PDB entry 6BT6 | X-ray diffraction, 1.05 A resolution | chain A

== Chain A ==
Name: Beta-lactamase
Source organism: Escherichia coli
Notes: EC 3.5.2.6
UniProt: A0A1B3B7F6 (A0A1B3B7F6_ECOLX); the author numbering skips numbers that UniProt does not, so the offset changes along the chain: 26-57 = UniProt 27-58; 59-238 = UniProt 59-238; 240-252 = UniProt 239-251; 254-290 = UniProt 252-288
Chain sequence (263 residues; numbered 25 to 290; 3 numbers in that range are skipped by the numbering (no residue carries them; nothing is unmodelled there); the number before each row is that of its first residue):
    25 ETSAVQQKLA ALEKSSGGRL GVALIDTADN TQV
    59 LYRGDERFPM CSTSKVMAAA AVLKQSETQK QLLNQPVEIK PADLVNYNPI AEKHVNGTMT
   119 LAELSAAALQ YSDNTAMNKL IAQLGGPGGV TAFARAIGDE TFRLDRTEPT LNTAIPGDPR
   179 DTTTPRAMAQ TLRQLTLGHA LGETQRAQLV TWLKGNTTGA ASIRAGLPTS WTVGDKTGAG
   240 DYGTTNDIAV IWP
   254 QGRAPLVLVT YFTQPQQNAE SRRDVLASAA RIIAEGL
Construct notes: expression tag (25); engineered mutation A237 (Ser in A0A1B3B7F6)
Modified / non-standard residues: E25 (pyroglutamic acid; PCA)
Small-molecule neighbours:
  - 3GK (N-[3-(2H-tetrazol-5-yl)phenyl]-6-(trifluoromethyl)-1H-benzimidazole-4-carboxamide), molecule 1: S70, K73, N104, Y105, S130, N132, E166, P167, T168, N170, T171, K234, T235, G236, A237, G238, D240, R276
  - 3GK, molecule 2: N104, Y105, Y129, S130, T216, A237, D240, R276
What the authors report for this chain:
  - mutagenesis - S237A (more than 10-fold), D240G (3-fold): decreased binding to 3GK
  - binding site for 3GK: G238, D240
  - binding site for 3GK: N104 (proposed by the authors, not directly observed)

== Overview ==
Chain A binds compound 3GK. From the paper: a binding site for 3GK at G238, D240 and N104; S237A and D240G
reduce binding to 3GK.
Chain A is Beta-lactamase (Escherichia coli); the structure, CTX-M-14 S237A Beta-Lactamase in Complex with a
Non-Covalent Tetrazole Inhibitor, was determined by X-ray diffraction (same publication as 6BU3).
